7NDM - chain A; structure by X-ray diffraction, 1.35 A resolution.

# Chain A
Protein: Heterocyclic toxin methyltransferase (Rv0560c)
From: Mycobacterium tuberculosis H37Rv
UniProtKB: P9WKL5 (Y560_MYCTU); residues 4-227 here correspond to UniProt positions 18-241 (UniProt number = residue number + 14)
Sequence (245 residues; numbered -17 to 227; the number before each row is that of its first residue; numbers below 1 keep their minus sign (Met-17 is residue -17)):
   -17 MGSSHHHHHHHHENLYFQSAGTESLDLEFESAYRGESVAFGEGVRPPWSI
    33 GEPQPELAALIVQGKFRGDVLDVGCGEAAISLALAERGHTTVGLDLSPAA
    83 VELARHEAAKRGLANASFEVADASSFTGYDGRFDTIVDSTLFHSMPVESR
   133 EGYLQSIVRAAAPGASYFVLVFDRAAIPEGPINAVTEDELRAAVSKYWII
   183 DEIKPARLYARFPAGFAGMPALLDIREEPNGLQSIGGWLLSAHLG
Not modelled in the structure: -17 to 3, 18-26
Construct notes: initiating methionine (-17); expression tag (-16 to 3)
Metal / ion sites: Na+ near Ser126 (its only coordinating residue here)
Residues lining bound ligands:
  - malonate ion (MLI): Val83, Arg87, Glu101, Val102
  - S-adenosylhomocysteine (SAH): Phe11, Tyr15, Trp30, Asp54, Gly56, Cys57, Gly58, Leu76, Asp77, Leu78, Ser79, Ala103, Asp104, Ala105, Ser106, Ser121, Thr122, Leu123, Ser126
  - 4-oxidanyl-2H-isoquinolin-1-one (U8N): Pro29, Trp30, His125, Phe154, Ile164, Ala192, Phe194, Phe198

# Overview
Ligands of chain A: S-adenosylhomocysteine, 4-oxidanyl-2H-isoquinolin-1-one and malonate ion.
Chain A is Heterocyclic toxin methyltransferase (Rv0560c) (Mycobacterium tuberculosis H37Rv); the structure,
Crystal structure of the heterocyclic toxin methyltransferase from Mycobacterium tuberculosis with bound
substrate 4-hydroxyisoquinolin-1(2H)-one, was determined by X-ray diffraction together with 7BGG, 7NMK and
7NOY from the same study.
